Entry 8GQ1 (X-ray diffraction, 3.13 A resolution); this record covers chains C and L of the 3 polymer chains in the assembly.

# Chain C
Protein: Lysozyme C
Source organism: Gallus gallus
Notes: EC 3.2.1.17
UniProt: P00698 (LYSC_CHICK); residues 601-729 here correspond to UniProt positions 19-147 (UniProt number = residue number - 582)
Sequence (129 residues; row label = number of the first residue in the row):
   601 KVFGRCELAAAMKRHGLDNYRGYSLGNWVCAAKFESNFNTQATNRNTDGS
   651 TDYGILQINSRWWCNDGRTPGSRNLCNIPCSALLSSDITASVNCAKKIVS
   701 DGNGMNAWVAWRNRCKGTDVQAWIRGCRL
Unresolved in the structure: 729
Disulfide bonds: Cys-606/Cys-727, Cys-630/Cys-715, Cys-664/Cys-680, Cys-676/Cys-694
UniProt features mapped onto this chain:
  - active site: Glu-635, Asp-652
  - binding site (substrate): Asp-701

# Chain L
Protein: Light Chain of HyHel10 Antibody Fragment (Fab)
Source organism: Mus musculus
Notes: antibody fragment or engineered binder
Sequence (214 residues; each row starts with the number of its first residue):
     1 DIVLTQSPATLSVTPGNSVSLSCRASQSIGNNLHWYQQKSHESPRLLIKY
    51 ASQSISGIPSRFRGRGRGTRFRLSINSVETEDFGMYFCQQSNSWPYTFGG
   101 GTKLEIKRADAAPTVSIFPPSSEQLTSGGASVVCFLNNFYPKDINVKWKI
   151 DGSERQNGVLNSWTDQDSKDSTYSMSSTLTLTKDEYERHNSYTCEATHKT
   201 STSPIVKSFNRNEC
Unresolved in the structure: 214
Disulfide bonds: Cys-23/Cys-88, Cys-134/Cys-194

# How chain C and chain L interact
Residue-residue contacts - 19 pairs, chain C then chain L:
  Arg-614(C) / Arg-67(L)  hydrogen bond (backbone-side chain)
  His-615(C) / Asn-31(L)
  Gly-616(C) / Asn-31(L)  hydrogen bond (backbone-side chain)
  Gly-616(C) / Asn-32(L)  hydrogen bond (backbone-side chain)
  Asn-619(C) / Asn-92(L)
  Tyr-620(C) / Asn-32(L)
  Tyr-620(C) / Ser-91(L)  hydrogen bond (side chain-backbone)
  Tyr-620(C) / Asn-92(L)
  Arg-621(C) / Ser-91(L)
  Arg-621(C) / Asn-92(L)  hydrogen bond (backbone-backbone)
  Arg-621(C) / Trp-94(L)
  Arg-621(C) / Tyr-96(L)  hydrogen bond
  Thr-689(C) / Gln-53(L)
  Asn-693(C) / Tyr-50(L)
  Asn-693(C) / Gln-53(L)  hydrogen bond
  Lys-696(C) / Asn-31(L)  hydrogen bond
  Lys-696(C) / Asn-32(L)  hydrogen bond
  Lys-696(C) / Tyr-50(L)
  Ser-700(C) / Tyr-96(L)
Also at the interface, not in a pair above, chain L (11 interface residues in all): Gly-30, Ser-93

# In short
10 residues of chain C and 11 residues of chain L are in contact, with 9 hydrogen bonds. Polar pairs include
Arg-614(C)/Arg-67(L), Gly-616(C)/Asn-31(L) and Gly-616(C)/Asn-32(L). From UniProt: active-site residues
Glu-635(C) and Asp-652(C) and substrate-binding residue Asp-701(C) on chain C.
Here chain C is Lysozyme C (Gallus gallus) and chain L is Light Chain of HyHel10 Antibody Fragment (Fab) (Mus
musculus). Entry 8GQ1 (HyHEL10 Fab complexed with hen egg lysozyme carrying arginine cluster in framework
region of light chain) was determined by X-ray diffraction.
